8PAS - chain A; structure by X-ray diffraction, 2.70 A resolution.

# Chain A
Molecule: Mitogen-activated protein kinase kinase kinase kinase 1
From: Homo sapiens
Notes: EC 2.7.11.1
Reference sequence: Q92918 (M4K1_HUMAN); residue numbers follow UniProt; this construct covers 7-295
Amino-acid sequence (289 residues; row label = number of the first residue in the row):
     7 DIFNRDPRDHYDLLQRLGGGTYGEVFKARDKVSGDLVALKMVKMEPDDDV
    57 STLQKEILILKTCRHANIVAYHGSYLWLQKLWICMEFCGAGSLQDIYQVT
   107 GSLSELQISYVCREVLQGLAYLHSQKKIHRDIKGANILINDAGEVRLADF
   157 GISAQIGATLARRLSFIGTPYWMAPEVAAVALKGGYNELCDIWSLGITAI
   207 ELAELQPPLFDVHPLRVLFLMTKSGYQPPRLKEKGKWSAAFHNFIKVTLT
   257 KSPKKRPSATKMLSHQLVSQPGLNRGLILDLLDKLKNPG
Disordered / not traced: 7, 27-28, 37-38, 160-174
Small-molecule neighbours: XOH (4-[2,6-bis(fluoranyl)-4-(3-morpholin-4-ylpropylcarbamoylamino)phenoxy]-N-[(4-methyl-1,2,5-oxadiazol-3-yl)methyl]-1H-pyrrolo[2,3-b]pyridine-3-carboxamide): Leu23, Gly24, Val31, Ala44, Lys46, Val75, Met91, Glu92, Phe93, Cys94, Gly97, Ser98, Asp101, Gln104, Ala141, Asn142, Leu144, Ala154, Asp155, Phe156
Swiss-Prot annotation at these positions:
  - active site: Asp137 (Proton acceptor)
  - binding site (ATP): Leu23 to Val31, Lys46
  - modified residue: Thr165 (Phosphothreonine), Ser171 (Phosphoserine), Thr175 (Phosphothreonine)
Reported in the primary citation:
  - binding site for XOH: Asp101

# Overview
Ligands of chain A: compound XOH. Curated annotation (UniProt) lists active-site residue Asp137 and 10
ATP-binding residues. From the paper: a binding site for XOH at Asp101.
Chain A is Mitogen-activated protein kinase kinase kinase kinase 1 (Homo sapiens); the structure, Crystal
structure of MAP4K1 with a SMOL inhibitor, was determined by X-ray diffraction together with 8PAR, 8PAU, 8PAV
and 8PAW from the same study.
